PDB entry 4NCS | X-ray diffraction, 2.20 A resolution | chain A

Chain A:
Molecule: Sialidase-2
Organism: Homo sapiens
Notes: EC 3.2.1.18
UniProt: Q9Y3R4 (NEUR2_HUMAN); residues 1-380 here = UniProt positions 1-380
Chain sequence (382 residues; each row starts with the number of its first residue; numbers below 1 keep their minus sign (Gly-1 is residue -1)):
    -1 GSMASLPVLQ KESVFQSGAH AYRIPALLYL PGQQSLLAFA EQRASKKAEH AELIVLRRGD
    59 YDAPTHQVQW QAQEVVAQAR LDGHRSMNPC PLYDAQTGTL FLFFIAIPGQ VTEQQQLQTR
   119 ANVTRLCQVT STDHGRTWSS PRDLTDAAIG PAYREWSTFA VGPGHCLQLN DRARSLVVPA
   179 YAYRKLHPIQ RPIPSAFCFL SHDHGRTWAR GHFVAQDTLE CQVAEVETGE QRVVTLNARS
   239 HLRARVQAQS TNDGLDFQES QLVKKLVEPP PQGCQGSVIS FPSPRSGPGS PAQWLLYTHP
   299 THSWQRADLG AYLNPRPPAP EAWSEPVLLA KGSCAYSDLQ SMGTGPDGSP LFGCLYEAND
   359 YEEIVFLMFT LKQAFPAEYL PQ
Disordered / not traced: -1 to 1, 43-48, 108-118, 226-228, 284-289, 378-380
Construct notes: expression tag (-1 to 0); engineered mutation Ala46 (Asp in Q9Y3R4), Asn168 (His in Q9Y3R4)
Disulfide bonds: Cys88-Cys164
Glycans and other covalent adducts: 2,3-difluorosialic acid (FSR) linked to Tyr334
UniProt features mapped onto this chain:
  - motif: Tyr20 to Pro23 (FRIP motif)
  - active site: Tyr334 (Nucleophile), Glu355
  - binding site (substrate): Arg21, Arg41, Tyr179, Tyr181, Glu218, Arg237, Arg304
  - natural variant: Arg41 (R41Q: Reduced activity), Asn168 (H168N: this construct carries the variant)
  - mutagenesis: Glu218 (E218A/Q: Loss of enzyme activity), Gln270 (Q270E: No effect on enzyme activity)

Summary:
Curated annotation (UniProt) lists active-site residues Tyr334 and Glu355, 7 substrate-binding residues and 2
mutagenesis sites.
Chain A is Sialidase-2 (Homo sapiens); the structure, Human sialidase 2 in complex with 2,3-difluorosialic
acid (covalent intermediate), was determined by X-ray diffraction, deposited together with 4NC5.
